8HHP - chain A; structure by X-ray diffraction, 2.45 A resolution.

== Chain A ==
Protein: Peroxisome proliferator-activated receptor gamma
From: Homo sapiens
UniProtKB: P37231 (PPARG_HUMAN), isoform P37231-2; residues 204-477 here = UniProt positions 204-477
Sequence (276 residues; numbered 202 to 477; the number before each row is that of its first residue):
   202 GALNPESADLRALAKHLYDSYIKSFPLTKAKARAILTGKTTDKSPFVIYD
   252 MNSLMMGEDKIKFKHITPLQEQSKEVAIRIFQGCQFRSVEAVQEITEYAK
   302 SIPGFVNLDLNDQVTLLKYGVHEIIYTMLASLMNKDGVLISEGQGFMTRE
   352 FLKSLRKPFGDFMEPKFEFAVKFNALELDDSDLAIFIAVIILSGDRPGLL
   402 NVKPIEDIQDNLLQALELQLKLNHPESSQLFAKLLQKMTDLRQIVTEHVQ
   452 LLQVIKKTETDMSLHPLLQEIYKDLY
Disordered / not traced: 202-206, 241-244, 263-266
Differences from the reference sequence: expression tag (202-203)
Small-molecule neighbours:
  - LRG ((2S)-2-(biphenyl-4-yloxy)-3-phenylpropanoic acid), molecule 1: Phe226, Pro227, Leu228, Lys232, Ala233, Ile236, Arg288, Glu291, Ala292, Glu295, Met329, Leu333, Glu343, Gly344
  - LRG, molecule 2: Phe282, Gln283, Cys285, Gln286, Ser289, His323, Ile326, Tyr327, Leu330, Phe363, Met364, His449, Leu453, Ile456, Met463, Ser464, Leu465, Leu469, Tyr473
  - ntzdpa (NZA; 5-chloro-1-(4-chlorobenzyl)-3-(phenylthio)-1H-indole-2-carboxylic acid): Leu228, Leu255, Ile262, Ile281, Phe282, Gly284, Cys285, Arg288, Ser289, Ala292, Ile326, Leu330, Leu333, Val339, Leu340, Ile341, Ser342, Glu343, Met348, Leu353, Met364
UniProt features mapped onto this chain:
  - natural variant: Gln314 (Q314P: In colon cancer)

== In short ==
Ligands of chain A: ntzdpa and compound LRG.
Chain A is Peroxisome proliferator-activated receptor gamma (Homo sapiens); the structure, Crystal structure
of PPARg-LBD complexed with three partial agonists, one nTZDpa and two LT175, was determined by X-ray
diffraction (same publication as 8HHQ).
